Entry 6UU9 (X-ray diffraction, 5.40 A resolution (low resolution: residue-level contacts below are approximate; hydrogen-bond / salt-bridge calls are withheld)); this record covers chains AAA and BBB of the 9 polymer chains in the assembly.

# Chain AAA (and BBB)
Name: DNA-directed RNA polymerase subunit alpha
Organism: Escherichia coli
Notes: EC 2.7.7.6; chain BBB of this document is another copy of the same molecule, construct and numbering; everything in this record applies to it too
UniProtKB: A0A377D9Q8 (A0A377D9Q8_ECOLX); numbering as in UniProt (aligned over 1-235)
Chain sequence (242 residues; numbered -6 to 235; the number before each row is that of its first residue; numbers below 1 keep their minus sign (Ala-6 is residue -6)):
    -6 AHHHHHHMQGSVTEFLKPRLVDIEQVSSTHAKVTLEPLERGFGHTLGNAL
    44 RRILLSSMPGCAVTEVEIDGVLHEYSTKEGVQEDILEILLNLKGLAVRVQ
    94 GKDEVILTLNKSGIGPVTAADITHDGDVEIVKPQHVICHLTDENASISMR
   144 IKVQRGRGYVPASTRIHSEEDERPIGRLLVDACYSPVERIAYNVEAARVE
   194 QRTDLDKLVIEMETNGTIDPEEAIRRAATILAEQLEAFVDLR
Disordered / not traced: -6 to 5 (chain BBB: -6 to 5, 234-235)
Differences from the reference sequence: expression tag (-6 to 0)

# How chain AAA and chain BBB interact
Residue-residue contacts - 56 pairs, chain AAA then chain BBB:
  Thr6(AAA) - Pro52(BBB)
  Phe8(AAA) - Glu226(BBB)
  Leu9(AAA) - Gln227(BBB)
  Lys10(AAA) - Glu226(BBB)
  Lys10(AAA) - Gln227(BBB)
  Lys10(AAA) - Glu229(BBB)
  Pro11(AAA) - Gln227(BBB)
  Pro11(AAA) - Ala230(BBB)
  Arg12(AAA) - Ala230(BBB)
  Leu28(AAA) - Phe231(BBB)
  Glu32(AAA) - Arg150(BBB)
  Arg33(AAA) - Ser49(BBB)
  Gly34(AAA) - Arg45(BBB)
  Phe35(AAA) - Ser50(BBB)
  Phe35(AAA) - Ile223(BBB)
  His37(AAA) - Arg45(BBB)
  Thr38(AAA) - Ala42(BBB)
  Thr38(AAA) - Arg45(BBB)
  Leu39(AAA) - Leu224(BBB)
  Ala42(AAA) - Thr38(BBB)
  Arg45(AAA) - Gly34(BBB)
  Arg45(AAA) - His37(BBB)
  Arg45(AAA) - Thr38(BBB)
  Ser49(AAA) - Arg33(BBB)
  Ser50(AAA) - Phe35(BBB)
  Arg150(AAA) - Thr6(BBB)
  Arg150(AAA) - Glu7(BBB)
  Arg150(AAA) - Glu32(BBB)
  Arg218(AAA) - Phe231(BBB)
  Arg218(AAA) - Val232(BBB)
  Arg218(AAA) - Asp233(BBB)
  Ala221(AAA) - Leu228(BBB)
  Ala221(AAA) - Phe231(BBB)
  Ala221(AAA) - Asp233(BBB)
  Thr222(AAA) - Asp233(BBB)
  Leu224(AAA) - Leu39(BBB)
  Ala225(AAA) - Leu228(BBB)
  Gln227(AAA) - Leu9(BBB)
  Gln227(AAA) - Lys10(BBB)
  Gln227(AAA) - Pro11(BBB)
  Leu228(AAA) - Ala221(BBB)
  Leu228(AAA) - Leu224(BBB)
  Leu228(AAA) - Ala225(BBB)
  Leu228(AAA) - Leu228(BBB)
  Ala230(AAA) - Pro11(BBB)
  Phe231(AAA) - Pro11(BBB)
  Phe231(AAA) - Leu28(BBB)
  Phe231(AAA) - Leu39(BBB)
  Val232(AAA) - Arg218(BBB)
  Val232(AAA) - Ala221(BBB)
  Val232(AAA) - Thr222(BBB)
  Leu234(AAA) - Arg12(BBB)
  Leu234(AAA) - Leu13(BBB)
  Arg235(AAA) - Leu13(BBB)
  Arg235(AAA) - Glu214(BBB)
  Arg235(AAA) - Arg218(BBB)
Other interface residues (no listed pair), chain AAA (38 interface residues in all): Glu7, Leu31, Ile46, Pro52, Ile217, Ile223, Glu226
Other interface residues (no listed pair), chain BBB (40 interface residues in all): Phe8, Ile46, Gly151, Tyr152

# Summary
Chain AAA and chain BBB form an interface of 38 and 40 residues respectively.
Both chains are DNA-directed RNA polymerase subunit alpha (Escherichia coli). Entry 6UU9 (E. coli mutant
sigma-S transcription initiation complex with an 8-nt RNA ("Fresh" mutant crystal soaked with ...) was
determined by X-ray diffraction (same publication as 6UTV, 6UTW, 6UTX, 6UTY, 6UTZ, 6UU0 and 11 further
entries).
